PDB entry 8FMA | electron microscopy, 3.10 A resolution | chains B and G of the 22 polymer chains in the assembly

Chain B (and G):
Molecule: RNA-directed RNA polymerase
Source organism: Flock House virus
Notes: EC 2.7.7.48; chain G of this document is another copy of the same molecule, construct and numbering; everything in this record applies to it too
Reference sequence: Q66929 (RDRP_FHV); residues 1-998 here = UniProt positions 1-998
Amino-acid sequence (1011 residues; each row starts with the number of its first residue):
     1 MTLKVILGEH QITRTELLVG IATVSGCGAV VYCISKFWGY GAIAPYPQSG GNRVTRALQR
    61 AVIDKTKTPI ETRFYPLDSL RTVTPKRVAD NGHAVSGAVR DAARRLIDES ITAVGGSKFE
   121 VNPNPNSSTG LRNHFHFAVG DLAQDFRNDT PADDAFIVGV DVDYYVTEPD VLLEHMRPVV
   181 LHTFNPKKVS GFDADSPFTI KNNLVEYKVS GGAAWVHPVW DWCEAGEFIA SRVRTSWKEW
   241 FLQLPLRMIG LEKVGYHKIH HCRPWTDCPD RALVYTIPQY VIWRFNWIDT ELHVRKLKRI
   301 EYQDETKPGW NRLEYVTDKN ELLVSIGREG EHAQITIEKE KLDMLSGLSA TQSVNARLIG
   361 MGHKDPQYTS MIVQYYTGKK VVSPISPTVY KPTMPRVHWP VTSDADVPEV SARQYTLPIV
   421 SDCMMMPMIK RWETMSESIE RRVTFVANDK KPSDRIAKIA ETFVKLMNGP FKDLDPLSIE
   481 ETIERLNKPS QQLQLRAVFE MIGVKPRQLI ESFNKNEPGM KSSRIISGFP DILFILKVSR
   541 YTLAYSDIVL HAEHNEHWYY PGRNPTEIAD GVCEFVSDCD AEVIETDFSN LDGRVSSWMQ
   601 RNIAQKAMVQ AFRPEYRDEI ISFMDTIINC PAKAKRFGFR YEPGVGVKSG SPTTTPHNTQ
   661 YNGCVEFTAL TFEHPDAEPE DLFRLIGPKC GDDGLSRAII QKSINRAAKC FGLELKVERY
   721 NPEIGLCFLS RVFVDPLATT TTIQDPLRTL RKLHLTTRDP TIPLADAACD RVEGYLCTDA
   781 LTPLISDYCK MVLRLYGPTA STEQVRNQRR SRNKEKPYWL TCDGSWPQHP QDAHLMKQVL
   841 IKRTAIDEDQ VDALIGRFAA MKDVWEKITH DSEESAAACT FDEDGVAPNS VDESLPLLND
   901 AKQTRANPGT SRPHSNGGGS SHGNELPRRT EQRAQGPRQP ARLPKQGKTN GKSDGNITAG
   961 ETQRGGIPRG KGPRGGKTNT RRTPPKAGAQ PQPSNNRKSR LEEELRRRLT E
Disordered / not traced: 1-54, 123-140, 397-1011
Differences from the reference sequence: conflict Leu897 (Met in Q66929); expression tag (999-1011)
UniProt features mapped onto this chain:
  - region: Val233 to Gly250 (Interaction with host mitochondria outer membrane)
  - active site: Asp692 (For RdRp/TNTase activity)
  - mutagenesis: His93 (H93A: Complete loss of RNA replication), Arg100 (R100A: Complete loss of RNA replication), Asp141 (D141A: Complete loss of RNA replication), Trp215 (W215A: Reduced RNA replication), Asp692 to Asp693 (Complete loss of both TNTase and RdRP activities), Asp692 (D692E: Complete loss of RdRp ctivity)
What the authors report for this chain:
  - catalytic residues: His93 (citing earlier work)

How chain B and chain G interact:
Residue-residue contacts (61; chain B residue first):
  Arg81(B) with Pro395(G)
  Thr82(B) with Met394(G); Pro395(G)
  Asn185(B) with Val389(G)
  Cys223(B) with Val389(G), hydrophobic; Tyr390(G)
  Glu224(B) with Tyr390(G)
  Ala225(B) with Gly212(G); Tyr390(G)
  Gly226(B) with Gly212(G); Ala213(G)
  Glu227(B) with Gly211(G)
  His260(B) with Thr393(G), hydrogen bond (side chain-backbone)
  His261(B) with Tyr390(G); Lys391(G); Pro392(G)
  Cys262(B) with Pro392(G); Met394(G), hydrophobic
  Arg263(B) with Val389(G)
  Glu291(B) with Asp141(G); Tyr164(G)
  His293(B) with Tyr164(G), hydrogen bond
  Ile300(B) with Pro387(G), hydrophobic
  Glu301(B) with Pro387(G)
  Asp304(B) with Pro384(G)
  Glu305(B) with Pro384(G); Ile385(G), hydrogen bond (side chain-backbone)
  Thr306(B) with Val382(G), hydrogen bond (side chain-backbone); Pro384(G)
  Arg312(B) with Pro384(G); Pro387(G)
  Glu314(B) with Ser386(G), hydrogen bond; Pro387(G), hydrogen bond (backbone-backbone); Thr388(G), hydrogen bond; Val389(G), hydrogen bond (backbone-backbone)
  Tyr315(B) with Val389(G)
  Val316(B) with Val389(G), hydrogen bond (backbone-backbone)
  Asp318(B) with Lys391(G)
  Asn320(B) with His93(G); Phe192(G); Asp195(G), hydrogen bond
  Glu321(B) with Phe192(G)
  Leu322(B) with Phe192(G), hydrophobic; His332(G)
  Lys339(B) with His332(G)
  Glu340(B) with Ala333(G); Gln367(G)
  Lys341(B) with Gln367(G)
  Asp343(B) with Arg328(G), hydrogen bond (backbone-side chain); Glu331(G)
  Met344(B) with Gln367(G); Ser370(G); Met371(G), hydrophobic; Gln374(G), hydrogen bond (backbone-side chain)
  Ser346(B) with Val381(G)
  Gly347(B) with Gln374(G); Lys379(G); Val381(G)
  Leu348(B) with Gln374(G)
  Arg357(B) with Pro366(G); Ser370(G), hydrogen bond
Also at the interface, not in a pair above, chain B (43 interface residues in all): Pro186, Lys187, Tyr302, Leu313, Thr317, Gly360, Met361
Also at the interface, not in a pair above, chain G (38 interface residues in all): Ala194, Pro197, Ala214, Asn355, Ser383, Arg396

Summary:
The interface between chain B and chain G involves 43 residues on one side and 38 on the other; the contacts
include 13 hydrogen bonds. Polar contacts include His260(B)-Thr393(G), His293(B)-Tyr164(G) and
Glu305(B)-Ile385(G). Curated annotation (UniProt) lists active-site residue Asp692(B) and 6 mutagenesis sites
on chain B. The paper reports the catalytic residue His93(B).
Chain B and chain G are both RNA-directed RNA polymerase (Flock House virus); the structure, Nodavirus RNA
replication proto-crown, detergent-solubliized C11 multimer, was determined by electron microscopy together
with 8FM9 and 8FMB from the same study.
